7MUW - chains FD and Fd of the 205 polymer chains in the assembly; structure by electron microscopy, 4.60 A resolution (low resolution: residue-level contacts below are approximate; hydrogen-bond / salt-bridge calls are withheld).

# Chain FD (and Fd)
Protein: DotD
From: Legionella pneumophila
Notes: chain Fd of this document is another copy of the same molecule, construct and numbering; everything in this record applies to it too
Reference sequence: O52183 (O52183_LEGPN); numbering as in UniProt (aligned over 1-163)
Chain sequence (163 residues; each row starts with the number of its first residue):
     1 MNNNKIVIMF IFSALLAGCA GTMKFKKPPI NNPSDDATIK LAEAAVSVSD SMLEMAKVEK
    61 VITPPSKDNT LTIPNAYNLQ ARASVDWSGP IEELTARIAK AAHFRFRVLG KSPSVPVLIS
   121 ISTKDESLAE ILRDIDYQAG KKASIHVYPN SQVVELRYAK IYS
Unresolved in the structure: 1-22, 163 (chain Fd: 1-23, 161-163)
From the paper describing this entry:
  - post-translational modification sites: Cys19 (citing earlier work)

# How chain FD and chain Fd interact
Pairs across the interface - 55 pairs, chain FD then chain Fd:
  Asn31(FD) with Ser34(Fd); Asp35(Fd); Asp36(Fd)
  Asn32(FD) with Ser34(Fd); Asp35(Fd)
  Pro33(FD) with Asp35(Fd)
  Ser34(FD) with Asp35(Fd); Asp36(Fd)
  Thr38(FD) with Ala37(Fd); Leu41(Fd)
  Leu41(FD) with Leu41(Fd)
  Ala42(FD) with Leu41(Fd)
  Ala45(FD) with Leu41(Fd); Ala44(Fd)
  Ser49(FD) with Ser47(Fd)
  Met52(FD) with Val48(Fd); Ser51(Fd); Met52(Fd)
  Met55(FD) with Met52(Fd); Met55(Fd)
  Ala56(FD) with Glu54(Fd)
  Glu59(FD) with Met55(Fd); Glu59(Fd)
  Thr63(FD) with Val58(Fd)
  Lys67(FD) with Ile62(Fd); Pro64(Fd)
  Asp68(FD) with Lys57(Fd); Ile62(Fd)
  Asn69(FD) with Ile62(Fd)
  Leu71(FD) with Pro64(Fd); Pro65(Fd)
  Thr72(FD) with Thr63(Fd); Pro65(Fd)
  Arg105(FD) with Glu130(Fd)
  Arg107(FD) with Arg133(Fd)
  Leu109(FD) with Asp134(Fd); Tyr137(Fd)
  Gly110(FD) with Asp134(Fd); Tyr137(Fd); Gln138(Fd)
  Lys111(FD) with Ser120(Fd); Ile121(Fd)
  Asp136(FD) with Lys60(Fd)
  Tyr137(FD) with Ala56(Fd); Lys57(Fd); Lys60(Fd)
  Gly140(FD) with Lys60(Fd)
  Ala143(FD) with Lys60(Fd)
  Arg157(FD) with Asp68(Fd)
  Tyr158(FD) with Tyr137(Fd)
  Lys160(FD) with Tyr137(Fd); Gln138(Fd); Ala139(Fd); Gly140(Fd); Lys142(Fd)
Other interface residues (no listed pair), chain FD (39 interface residues in all): Ile39, Leu53, Lys60, Val108, Asp134, Ser144, Tyr148, Ala159
Other interface residues (no listed pair), chain Fd (37 interface residues in all): Lys40, Leu53, Thr70, Ser122, Glu126

# Overview
39 residues of chain FD face 37 of chain Fd across their interface. The paper reports a modification site at
Cys19(FD).
Both chains are DotD (Legionella pneumophila). Entry 7MUW (Reconstruction of the Legionella pneumophila
Dot/Icm T4SS 3DVA Map 4) was determined by electron microscopy, deposited together with 7MUC, 7MUD, 7MUE,
7MUQ, 7MUS, 7MUV and 7MUY.
